6MII - chains D and X of the 7 polymer chains in the assembly; structure by X-ray diffraction, 3.15 A resolution.

[Chain D]
Protein: Minichromosome maintenance protein MCM
From: Sulfolobus solfataricus (strain ATCC 35092 / DSM 1617 / JCM 11322 / P2)
Notes: EC 3.6.4.12; engineered mutation(s): UNP residues 2-265, GGSGGS linker, UNP residues 275-612
Reference sequence: Q9UXG1 (MCM_SULSO); numbering as in UniProt; present here: 2-265, 275-612
Chain sequence (610 residues; each row starts with the number of its first residue; note: 3 numbers in that range are skipped by the numbering (no residue carries them; nothing is unmodelled there); numbering starts at 0):
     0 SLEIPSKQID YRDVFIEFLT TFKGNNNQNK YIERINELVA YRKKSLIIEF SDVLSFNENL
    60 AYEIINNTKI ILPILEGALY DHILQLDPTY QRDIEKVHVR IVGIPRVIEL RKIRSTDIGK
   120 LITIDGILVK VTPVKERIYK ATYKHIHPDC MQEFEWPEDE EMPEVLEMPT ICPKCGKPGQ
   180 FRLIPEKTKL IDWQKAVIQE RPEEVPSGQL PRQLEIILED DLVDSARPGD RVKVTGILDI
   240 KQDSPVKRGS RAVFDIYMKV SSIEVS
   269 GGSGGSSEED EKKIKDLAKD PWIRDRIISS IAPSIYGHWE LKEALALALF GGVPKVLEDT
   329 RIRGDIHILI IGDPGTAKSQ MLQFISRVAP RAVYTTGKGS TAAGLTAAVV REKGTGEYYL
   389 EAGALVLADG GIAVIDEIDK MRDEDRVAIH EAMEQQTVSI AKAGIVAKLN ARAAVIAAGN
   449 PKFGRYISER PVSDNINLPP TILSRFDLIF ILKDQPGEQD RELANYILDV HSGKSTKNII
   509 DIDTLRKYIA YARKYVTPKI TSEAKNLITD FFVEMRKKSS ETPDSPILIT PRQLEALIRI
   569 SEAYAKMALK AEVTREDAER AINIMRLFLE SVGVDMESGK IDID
Disordered / not traced: 0-6, 269-274, 605-612
Sequence notes: expression tag (0-1); linker (269-274)
Ion coordination: Zn2+: His-144, Cys-149, Cys-171, Cys-174; Mg2+: Ser-347 (together with ADP)
Small-molecule neighbours:
  - 08T ([[[(2R,3S,4R,5R)-5-(6-aminopurin-9-yl)-3,4-bis(oxidanyl)oxolan-2-yl]methoxy-oxidanyl-phosphoryl]oxy-oxidanyl-phosphoryl]oxy-tris(fluoranyl)beryllium): Ile-330, Glu-422, Gln-423, Thr-469, Arg-473, Pro-559, Arg-560, Glu-563
  - ADP (adenosine-5'-diphosphate): Ser-302, Ile-303, Tyr-304, His-306, Asp-341, Pro-342, Gly-343, Thr-344, Ala-345, Lys-346, Ser-347, Gln-348, Leu-491, Ile-495
Curated features (UniProtKB/Swiss-Prot):
  - mutagenesis: Leu-189 (L189D: Predominantly monomeric and loss of helicase activity; when associated with R-191), Asp-191 (D191R: Predominantly monomeric and loss of helicase activity; when associated with D-189), Glu-202 to Val-204 (Loss of helicase activity), Phe-318 (F318A: No effect on helicase and ATPase activity), Glu-326 to Asp-327 (Impairs helicase activity; when associated with A-329), Arg-329 (R329A: Impairs helicase activity; when associated with 326-A-A-327), Arg-331 (R331A: Loss of helicase and ATPase activity), Lys-346 (K346A: Loss of helicase and ATPase activity; K346A: Sharp decrease in ATPase activity. Almost devoid of helicase activity), Arg-359 (R359A: Loss of helicase and reduction of ATPase activity), Lys-366 (K366E: Loss of helicase and reduction of ATPase activity), Thr-374 (T374E: Reduction of helicase and gain of ATPase activity), Asp-404 (D404A: Loss of helicase and ATPase activity), 9 further mutagenesis entries in UniProt
  - motif: Ser-472 to Asp-475 (Arginine finger)
  - binding site (ATP): Gly-340 to Ser-347
Reported in the primary citation:
  - binding site for the 12-nt DNA strand (chain X): Thr-369, Val-377, Tyr-386, Lys-430, Ala-431
  - binding site for 08T: Lys-346, Ser-347, Glu-405, Gln-423, Asn-448, Arg-473, Arg-560
  - mutagenesis - K430A: abolished catalytic activity on strand displacement
  - mutagenesis - T369A: decreased catalytic activity on strand displacement
  - mutagenesis - T369A: decreased stability
  - mutagenesis - Y386A: unchanged catalytic activity on strand displacement

[Chain X]
Molecule: 12-nt DNA strand
Sequence (12 nucleotides; each row starts with the number of its first residue):
     2 TTTTTTTTTT TT
Disordered / not traced: 12-13

[How chain D and chain X interact]
Residue-residue contacts (9; chain D residue first):
  Thr-369(D) / DT9(X)  hydrogen bond to the phosphate
  Ala-371(D) / DT8(X)  phosphate contact
  Gly-372(D) / DT9(X)  phosphate contact
  Ala-376(D) / DT8(X)  phosphate contact
  Val-377(D) / DT7(X)  phosphate contact
  Val-377(D) / DT8(X)  hydrogen bond to the phosphate
  Lys-430(D) / DT7(X)  phosphate contact
  Lys-430(D) / DT8(X)  salt bridge to the phosphate
  Ala-431(D) / DT7(X)  hydrogen bond to the phosphate
Interface residues without a listed pair, chain D (9 interface residues in all): Ala-375, Tyr-386
Interface residues without a listed pair, chain X (4 interface residues in all): DT6

[Summary]
9 residues of chain D face 4 of chain X across their interface; the contacts include 3 hydrogen bonds and 1
salt bridge. Polar pairs include Thr-369(D)/DT9(X), Val-377(D)/DT8(X) and Ala-431(D)/DT7(X). From the paper: a
binding site for 08T at Lys-346(D), Ser-347(D) and Glu-405(D) among others; K430A of chain D abolishes
catalytic activity on strand displacement; 3 substitutions were tested in all.
Here chain D is Minichromosome maintenance protein MCM (Sulfolobus solfataricus (strain ATCC 35092 / DSM 1617
/ JCM 11322 / P2)) and chain X is a 12-nt DNA strand. Entry 6MII (Crystal structure of minichromosome
maintenance protein MCM/DNA complex) was determined by X-ray diffraction.
